6N2Z - chains a and c8 of the 22 polymer chains in the assembly; structure by electron microscopy, 3.00 A resolution.

[Chain a]
Molecule: Bacillus PS3 ATP synthase subunit a
Organism: Bacillus sp. PS3
Amino-acid sequence (237 residues; row label = number of the first residue in the row):
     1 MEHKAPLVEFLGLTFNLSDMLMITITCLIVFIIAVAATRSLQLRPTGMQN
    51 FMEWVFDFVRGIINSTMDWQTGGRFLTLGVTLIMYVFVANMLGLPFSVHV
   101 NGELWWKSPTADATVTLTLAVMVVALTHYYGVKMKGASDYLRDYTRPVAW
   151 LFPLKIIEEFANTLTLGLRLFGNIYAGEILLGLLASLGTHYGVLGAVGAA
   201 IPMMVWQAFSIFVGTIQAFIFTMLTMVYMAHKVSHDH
Unresolved in the structure: 1-5, 132-151, 192-197, 235-237
From the paper describing this entry:
  - catalytic residues: Arg-169 (proposed by the authors, not directly observed)

[Chain c8]
Molecule: ATP synthase subunit c
Organism: Bacillus sp. (strain PS3)
UniProtKB: P00845 (ATPL_BACP3); residues 1-72 here = UniProt positions 1-72
Amino-acid sequence (72 residues; numbered 1 to 72; the number before each row is that of its first residue):
     1 MSLGVLAAAIAVGLGALGAGIGNGLIVSRTIEGIARQPELRPVLQTTMFI
    51 GVALVEALPIIGVVFSFIYLGR
Unresolved in the structure: 1

[Interface between chain a and chain c8]
Residue-residue contacts - 17 pairs, chain a then chain c8:
  Leu-168(a) with Ile-61(c8); Phe-65(c8), hydrophobic
  Arg-169(a) with Leu-54(c8); Ala-57(c8)
  Phe-171(a) with Val-64(c8), hydrophobic
  Gly-172(a) with Ile-60(c8); Val-64(c8)
  Asn-173(a) with Ile-60(c8)
  Tyr-175(a) with Val-64(c8), hydrophobic
  Ala-176(a) with Ile-60(c8), hydrophobic; Val-64(c8)
  Ile-179(a) with Phe-67(c8), hydrophobic
  Phe-212(a) with Phe-49(c8), hydrophobic
  Ile-216(a) with Phe-49(c8), hydrophobic; Ala-53(c8), hydrophobic
  Phe-219(a) with Ile-50(c8), hydrophobic
  Ile-220(a) with Leu-54(c8), hydrophobic
Other interface residues (no listed pair), chain a (16 interface residues in all): Thr-165, Phe-209, Gln-217, Met-223
Other interface residues (no listed pair), chain c8 (14 interface residues in all): Thr-46, Glu-56, Leu-58, Val-63

[In short]
The interface between chain a and chain c8 involves 16 residues on one side and 14 on the other. The paper
reports the catalytic residue Arg-169(a).
Chain a is Bacillus PS3 ATP synthase subunit a (Bacillus sp. PS3) and chain c8 is ATP synthase subunit c
(Bacillus sp. (strain PS3)); the structure, Bacillus PS3 ATP synthase class 2, was determined by electron
microscopy together with 6N2D, 6N2Y and 6N30 from the same study.
